8T3S - chains B and N of the 5 polymer chains in the assembly; structure by electron microscopy, 3.07 A resolution.

== Chain B ==
Molecule: Guanine nucleotide-binding protein G(I)/G(S)/G(T) subunit beta-1
Organism: Homo sapiens
UniProt: P62873 (GBB1_HUMAN); numbering as in UniProt (aligned over 2-340)
Amino-acid sequence (342 residues; each row starts with the number of its first residue):
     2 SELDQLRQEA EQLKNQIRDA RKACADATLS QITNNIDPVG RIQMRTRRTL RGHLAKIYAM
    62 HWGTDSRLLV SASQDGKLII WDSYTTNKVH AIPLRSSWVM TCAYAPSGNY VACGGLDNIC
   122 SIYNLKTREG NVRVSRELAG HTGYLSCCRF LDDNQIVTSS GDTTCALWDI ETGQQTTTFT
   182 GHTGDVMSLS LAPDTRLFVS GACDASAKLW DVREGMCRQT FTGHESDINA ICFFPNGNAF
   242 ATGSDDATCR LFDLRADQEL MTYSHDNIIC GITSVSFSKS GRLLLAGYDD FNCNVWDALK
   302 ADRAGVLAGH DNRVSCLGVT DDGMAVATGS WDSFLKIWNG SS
Sequence notes: expression tag (341-343)
UniProt features mapped onto this chain:
  - modified residue: Ser2 (N-acetylserine), His266 (Phosphohistidine)
  - natural variant: Leu30 (L30F: In MRD42; uncertain significance), Arg52 (R52G: In MRD42), Gly64 (G64V: In MRD42), Asp76 (D76E: In MRD42; D76G: In MRD42), Gly77 (G77S: In MRD42), Lys78 (K78R: In MRD42), Ile80 (I80N: In MRD42; I80T: In MRD42), His91 (H91R: In MRD42; uncertain significance), Ala92 (A92T: In MRD42), Pro94 (P94S: In MRD42), Leu95 (L95P: In MRD42), Arg96 (R96L: In MRD42), 5 further natural variant entries in UniProt

== Chain N ==
Molecule: scFv16
Organism: Mus musculus
Notes: antibody fragment or engineered binder
Amino-acid sequence (232 residues; row label = number of the first residue in the row; note: 15 numbers in that range are skipped by the numbering (no residue carries them; nothing is unmodelled there)):
     2 VQLVESGGGL VQPGGSRKLS CSASGFAFSS FGMHWVRQAP EKGLEWVAYI SSGSGTIYYA
    62 DTVKGRFTIS RDDPKNTLFL QMTSLRSEDT AMYYCVRSIY YYGSSPFDFW GQGTTLTVSA
   137 ADIVMTQATS SVPVTPGESV SISCRSSKSL LHSNGNTYLY WFLQRPGQSP QLLIYRMSNL
   197 ASGVPDRFSG SGSGTAFTLT ISRLEAEDVG VYYCMQHLEY PLTFGAGTKL EL
Disulfides: Cys22-Cys96, Cys160-Cys230

== Interface between chain B and chain N ==
Pairs across the interface - 12 pairs, chain B then chain N:
  Arg68(B) with Tyr103(N)
  Leu69(B) with Tyr103(N), hydrophobic
  Val90(B) with Tyr102(N), hydrophobic
  Arg129(B) with Val2(N); Arg98(N), hydrogen bond (backbone-side chain); Asp109(N), salt bridge; Phe110(N)
  Glu130(B) with Gly26(N); Phe27(N); Ala28(N), hydrogen bond (backbone-backbone); Phe32(N)
  Gly131(B) with Phe32(N)
Also at the interface, not in a pair above, chain B (10 interface residues in all): Asp66, Asp83, His91, Asn132
Also at the interface, not in a pair above, chain N (12 interface residues in all): Ile100, Ser198

== In short ==
The interface between chain B and chain N involves 10 residues on one side and 12 on the other; the contacts
include 2 hydrogen bonds and 1 salt bridge. Polar contacts include Arg129(B)-Asp109(N), Arg129(B)-Arg98(N) and
Glu130(B)-Ala28(N).
Here chain B is Guanine nucleotide-binding protein G(I)/G(S)/G(T) subunit beta-1 (Homo sapiens) and chain N is
scFv16 (Mus musculus). Entry 8T3S (Cryo-EM structure of the Butyrate bound FFA2-Gq complex) was determined by
electron microscopy, deposited together with 8T3Q, 8T3V and 8T3O.
